Entry 3KCZ (X-ray diffraction, 2.00 A resolution); this record covers chain A.

[Chain A]
Name: Poly [ADP-ribose] polymerase 2
Source organism: Homo sapiens
Notes: EC 2.4.2.30; fragment: Catalytic domain
UniProtKB: Q9UGN5 (PARP2_HUMAN); residue numbers follow UniProt; this construct covers 235-579
Chain sequence (368 residues; each row starts with the number of its first residue):
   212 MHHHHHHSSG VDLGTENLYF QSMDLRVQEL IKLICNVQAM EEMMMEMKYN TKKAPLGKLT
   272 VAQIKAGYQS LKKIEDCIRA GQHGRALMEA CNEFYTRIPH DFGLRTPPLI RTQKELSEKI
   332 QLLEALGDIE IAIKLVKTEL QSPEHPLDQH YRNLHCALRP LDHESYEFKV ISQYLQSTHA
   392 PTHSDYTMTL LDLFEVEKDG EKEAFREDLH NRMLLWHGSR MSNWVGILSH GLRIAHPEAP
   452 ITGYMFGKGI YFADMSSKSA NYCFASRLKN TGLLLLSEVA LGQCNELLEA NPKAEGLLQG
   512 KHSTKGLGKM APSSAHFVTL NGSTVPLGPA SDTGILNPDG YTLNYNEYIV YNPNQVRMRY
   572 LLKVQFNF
Disordered / not traced: 212-223, 548-550
Sequence notes: expression tag (212-234)
Small-molecule neighbours: 3-aminobenzamide (3AB): Trp427, His428, Gly429, Tyr462, Phe463, Ala464, Lys469, Ser470, Tyr473, Glu558
Curated features (UniProtKB/Swiss-Prot):
  - active site: Glu558 (For poly [ADP-ribose] polymerase activity)
  - binding site (NAD(+)): His428 to Ser430, Gly437, Arg444, Ser470
  - mutagenesis: Glu286 (E286A/R: Increased DNA-induced ADP-ribosyltransferase activity), Gly338 (G338A: Does not affect DNA-induced ADP-ribosyltransferase activity), His394 (H394A: Strongly reduced serine ADP-ribosylation, caused by abolished interaction with HPF1), His428 (H428A: Abolished trapping at DNA damage sites upon binding to PARP inhibitors (PARPi)), Glu558 (E558A: Abolished poly [ADP-ribose] polymerase activity without affecting localization to DNA damage sites)

[Summary]
Bound to chain A: 3-aminobenzamide. Curated annotation (UniProt) lists active-site residue Glu558, 6
NAD+-binding residues and 5 mutagenesis sites.
Chain A is Poly [ADP-ribose] polymerase 2 (Homo sapiens); the structure, Human poly(ADP-ribose) polymerase 2,
catalytic fragment in complex with an inhibitor 3-aminobenzamide, was determined by X-ray diffraction together
with 3KJD from the same study.
